Entry 6VOK (electron microscopy, 3.85 A resolution); this record covers chains e and g of the 9 polymer chains in the assembly.

Chain e:
Protein: ATP synthase epsilon chain, chloroplastic
From: Spinacia oleracea
UniProt: P00833 (ATPE_SPIOL); numbering as in UniProt (aligned over 1-134)
Sequence (134 residues; numbered 1 to 134; the number before each row is that of its first residue):
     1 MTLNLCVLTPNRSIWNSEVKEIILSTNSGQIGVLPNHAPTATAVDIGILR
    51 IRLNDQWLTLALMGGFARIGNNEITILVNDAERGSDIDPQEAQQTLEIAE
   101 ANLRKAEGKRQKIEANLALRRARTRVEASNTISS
Disordered / not traced: 132-134

Chain g:
Protein: ATP synthase gamma chain, chloroplastic
From: Spinacia oleracea
UniProt: P05435 (ATPG_SPIOL); numbering as in UniProt (aligned over 1-364)
Sequence (364 residues; row label = number of the first residue in the row):
     1 MACSLSFSSSVSTFHLPTTTQSTQAPPNNATTLPTTNPIQCANLRELRDR
    51 IGSVKNTQKITEAMKLVAAAKVRRAQEAVVNGRPFSETLVEVLYNMNEQL
   101 QTEDVDVPLTKIRTVKKVALMVVTGDRGLCGGFNNMLLKKAESRIAELKK
   151 LGVDYTIISIGKKGNTYFIRRPEIPVDRYFDGTNLPTAKEAQAIADDVFS
   201 LFVSEEVDKVEMLYTKFVSLVKSDPVIHTLLPLSPKGEICDINGKCVDAA
   251 EDELFRLTTKEGKLTVERDMIKTETPAFSPILEFEQDPAQILDALLPLYL
   301 NSQILRALQESLASELAARMTAMSNATDNANELKKTLSINYNRARQAKIT
   351 GEILEIVAGANACV
Disordered / not traced: 1-41, 364

Interface between chain e and chain g:
Contacting residue pairs (57; chain e residue first):
  L8(e) with F85(g), hydrophobic
  T9(e) with F85(g)
  P10(e) with N81(g); G82(g); F85(g), hydrophobic; L305(g)
  N11(e) with N81(g); T187(g), hydrogen bond; A188(g); L305(g)
  T26(e) with Q286(g), hydrogen bond
  N27(e) with Q286(g); Q290(g); A294(g)
  S28(e) with Q286(g), hydrogen bond
  G29(e) with Q286(g)
  I31(e) with E285(g)
  A38(e) with E283(g)
  P39(e) with I281(g); L282(g)
  T40(e) with L282(g); E283(g)
  A41(e) with L282(g), hydrophobic; F284(g), hydrophobic; E285(g)
  A43(e) with Q286(g); I291(g), hydrophobic; A294(g), hydrophobic
  G64(e) with L298(g)
  G65(e) with A294(g); L298(g)
  F66(e) with V92(g), hydrophobic; I291(g), hydrophobic; L295(g), hydrophobic; L298(g), hydrophobic
  R68(e) with V92(g); N95(g); M96(g); S279(g), hydrogen bond; L282(g)
  I69(e) with L282(g)
  L77(e) with F85(g), hydrophobic; L298(g)
  N79(e) with Q192(g); L298(g); N301(g)
  D80(e) with Q192(g)
  K109(e) with S204(g), hydrogen bond (backbone-side chain); E206(g)
  R110(e) with S200(g), hydrogen bond; L201(g); S204(g); E206(g), hydrogen bond (backbone-side chain)
  I113(e) with S200(g); V203(g), hydrophobic; S204(g)
  L117(e) with F199(g), hydrophobic
Also at the interface, not in a pair above, chain e (29 interface residues in all): R12, T42, E114
Also at the interface, not in a pair above, chain g (32 interface residues in all): L89, E91, D197

Overview:
The interface between chain e and chain g involves 29 residues on one side and 32 on the other, with 7
hydrogen bonds. Among the polar pairs are N11(e)-T187(g), T26(e)-Q286(g) and S28(e)-Q286(g).
Here chain e is ATP synthase epsilon chain, chloroplastic and chain g is ATP synthase gamma chain,
chloroplastic, both from Spinacia oleracea. Entry 6VOK (Chloroplast ATP synthase (R3, CF1)) was determined by
electron microscopy, deposited together with 6VM1, 6VM4, 6VMB, 6VMD, 6VMG, 6VOF and 8 further entries.
